Entry 5W6K (X-ray diffraction, 2.34 A resolution); this record covers chains A and C of the 3 polymer chains in the assembly.

# Chain A
Protein: DNA polymerase I, thermostable
Organism: Thermus aquaticus
Notes: EC 2.7.7.7
UniProtKB: P19821 (DPO1_THEAQ); numbering as in UniProt (aligned over 293-832)
Chain sequence (540 residues; each row starts with the number of its first residue):
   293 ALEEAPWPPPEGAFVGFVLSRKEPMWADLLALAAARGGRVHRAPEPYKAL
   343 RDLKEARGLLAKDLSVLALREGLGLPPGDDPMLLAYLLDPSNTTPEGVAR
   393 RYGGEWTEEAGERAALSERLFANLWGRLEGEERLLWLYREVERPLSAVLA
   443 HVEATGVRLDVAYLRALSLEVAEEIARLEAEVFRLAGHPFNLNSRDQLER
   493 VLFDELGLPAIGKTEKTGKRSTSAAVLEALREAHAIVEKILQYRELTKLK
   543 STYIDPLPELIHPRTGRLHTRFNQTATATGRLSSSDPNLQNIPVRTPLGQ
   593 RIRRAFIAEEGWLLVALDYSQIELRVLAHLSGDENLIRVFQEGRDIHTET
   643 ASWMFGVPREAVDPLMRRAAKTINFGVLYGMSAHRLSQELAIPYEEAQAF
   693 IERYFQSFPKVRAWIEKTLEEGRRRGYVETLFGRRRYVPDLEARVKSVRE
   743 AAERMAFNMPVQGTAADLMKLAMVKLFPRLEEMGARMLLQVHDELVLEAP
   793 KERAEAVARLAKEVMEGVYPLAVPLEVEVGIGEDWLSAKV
Not modelled in the structure: 293-295, 686-699, 832
Sequence notes: engineered mutation Val444 (Met in P19821), Ala527 (Pro in P19821), Glu551 (Asp in P19821), Val832 (Glu in P19821)
Metal / ion sites: Mg2+ site 1: Asp610, Tyr611, Asp785 (together with A5J); Mg2+ site 2: Asp610, Asp785 (together with A5J)
Ligand contacts: A5J ((1R)-1-[6-amino-5-(dihydroxyamino)-2-hydroxypyridin-3-yl]-1,4-anhydro-2-deoxy-5-O-[(S)-hydroxy{[(S)-hydroxy(phosphonooxy)phosphoryl]oxy}phosphoryl]-D-erythro-pentitol): Arg573, Asp610, Tyr611, Ser612, Gln613, Ile614, Glu615, His639, Arg659, Arg660, Lys663, Thr664, Phe667, Asp785
From the paper describing this entry:
  - contacts within the chain: Arg457-Glu551 (hydrogen bond)
  - conformationally variable residues (order/disorder transition): Arg457, Tyr671, Tyr686 to Ser699, Val832
  - Mg2+ coordination: Asp610, Asp785
  - binding site for A5J: Glu615, Arg660, Phe667, Asn750, Gln754
  - binding site for the 13-nt DNA strand (chain C): Gln754
  - binding site for the 12-nt DNA strand: Arg573, Gln582
  - mutagenesis - E832V: increased catalytic activity on dZTP

# Chain C
Molecule: 13-nt DNA strand
Sequence (13 nucleotides; each row starts with the number of its first residue):
   204 XGGCGCCGTGGTC
Modified positions: 1WA (2-amino-8-(2-deoxy-5-O-phosphono-beta-D-erythro-pentofuranosyl)-4-hydroxy-1H-imidazo[1,2-a][1,3,5]triazine-5,8-diium) at position 204

# Chain A / chain C interface
Pairs across the interface - 42 pairs, chain A then chain C:
  Asn483(A) - DT212(C)  hydrogen bond to the phosphate
  Asn485(A) - DG211(C)  phosphate contact
  Asn485(A) - DT212(C)  sugar contact
  Ser486(A) - DT212(C)  hydrogen bond to the phosphate
  Ser486(A) - DG213(C)  hydrogen bond to the phosphate
  Asp488(A) - DG213(C)  sugar contact
  Gln489(A) - DG213(C)  phosphate contact
  Ser543(A) - DC210(C)  sugar contact
  Ser543(A) - DG211(C)  phosphate contact
  Thr544(A) - DC210(C)  sugar contact
  Ala568(A) - DG208(C)  phosphate contact
  Thr569(A) - DC207(C)  phosphate contact
  Ala570(A) - DG206(C)  phosphate contact
  Ala570(A) - DC207(C)  hydrogen bond to the phosphate
  Thr571(A) - DG206(C)  sugar contact
  Arg573(A) - DG205(C)  base contact
  Arg573(A) - DG206(C)  base contact
  Ser575(A) - DC207(C)  phosphate contact
  Ser575(A) - DG208(C)  hydrogen bond to the phosphate
  Ser576(A) - DG208(C)  sugar contact
  Ser577(A) - DG208(C)  phosphate contact
  Ser577(A) - DC209(C)  phosphate contact
  Asp578(A) - DC209(C)  hydrogen bond to the phosphate
  Asn580(A) - DG208(C)  hydrogen bond to the sugar
  Asn580(A) - DC209(C)  phosphate contact
  Thr664(A) - 1WA_204(C)  base contact
  Phe667(A) - 1WA_204(C)  base contact
  Gly668(A) - 1WA_204(C)  base contact
  Tyr671(A) - 1WA_204(C)  sugar contact
  Gly672(A) - 1WA_204(C)  phosphate contact
  Met673(A) - 1WA_204(C)  sugar contact
  Ser674(A) - 1WA_204(C)  hydrogen bond to the phosphate
  Arg677(A) - 1WA_204(C)  salt bridge to the phosphate
  Arg728(A) - DG206(C)  salt bridge to the phosphate
  Arg746(A) - 1WA_204(C)  hydrogen bond to the phosphate
  Arg746(A) - DG205(C)  salt bridge to the phosphate
  Met747(A) - DG205(C)  phosphate contact
  Met747(A) - DG206(C)  phosphate contact
  Asn750(A) - DG205(C)  sugar contact
  Gln754(A) - DG205(C)  base contact
  Gln754(A) - DG206(C)  hydrogen bond to the sugar
  His784(A) - DG206(C)  base contact
Interface residues without a listed pair, chain A (35 interface residues in all): Lys540, Pro548, Asn565, Pro579

# Summary
35 residues of chain A and 10 residues of chain C are in contact; the contacts include 10 hydrogen bonds and 3
salt bridges. Polar contacts include Asn580(A)-DG208(C), Gln754(A)-DG206(C) and Asn483(A)-DT212(C). The paper
reports a binding site for A5J at Glu615(A), Arg660(A) and Phe667(A) among others; E832V of chain A increases
catalytic activity on dZTP.
Chain A is DNA polymerase I, thermostable (Thermus aquaticus) and chain C is a 13-nt DNA strand; the
structure, Structure of mutant Taq Polymerase incorporating unnatural base pairs Z:P, was determined by X-ray
diffraction (same publication as 5W6Q).
